PDB entry 1URQ | X-ray diffraction, 2.00 A resolution | chains B and D of the 4 polymer chains in the assembly

Chain B:
Protein: Syntaxin 1A
Organism: Rattus norvegicus
Notes: fragment: t-snare coiled-coil homology, residues 188-259
Reference sequence: P32851 (ST1A_RAT); residues 188-259 here = UniProt positions 188-259
Amino-acid sequence (75 residues; row label = number of the first residue in the row):
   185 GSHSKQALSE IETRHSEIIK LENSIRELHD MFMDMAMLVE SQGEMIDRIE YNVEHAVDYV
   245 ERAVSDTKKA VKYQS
Not modelled in the structure: 185-195
Curated features (UniProtKB/Swiss-Prot):
  - site: Lys-253, Ala-254 (Microbial infection: Cleavage)
  - modified residue: Ser-188 (Phosphoserine)
  - cross-link (Glycyl lysine isopeptide (Lys-Gly)): Lys-252 (interchain with G-Cter in SUMO), Lys-253 (interchain with G-Cter in SUMO), Lys-256 (interchain with G-Cter in SUMO)

Chain D:
Protein: Synaptosomal-associated protein 25
Organism: Rattus norvegicus
Notes: fragment: t-snare coiled-coil homology 2, residues 141-203
Reference sequence: P13795 (SN25_HUMAN); residues 141-203 here correspond to UniProt positions 79-141 (UniProt number = residue number - 62)
Amino-acid sequence (69 residues; numbered 135 to 203; the number before each row is that of its first residue):
   135 GSHMASRENE MDENLEQVSG IIGNLRHMAL DMGNEIDTQN RQIDRIMEKA DSNKTRIDEA
   195 NQRATKMLG
Not modelled in the structure: 135-137, 200-203

How chain B and chain D interact:
Contacting residue pairs - 5 pairs, chain B then chain D:
  Leu-205(B) with Leu-149(D), hydrophobic
  Ile-209(B) with Val-152(D), hydrophobic
  Phe-216(B) with Leu-159(D); Met-166(D), hydrophobic
  Met-219(B) with Ile-170(D), hydrophobic
Also at the interface, not in a pair above, chain B (7 interface residues in all): Ile-202, Leu-212, Val-244
Also at the interface, not in a pair above, chain D (7 interface residues in all): Ile-156, Ile-191

In short:
The chain B/chain D interface involves 7 residues from each chain.
Here chain B is Syntaxin 1A and chain D is Synaptosomal-associated protein 25, both from Rattus norvegicus.
Entry 1URQ (Crystal structure of neuronal Q-SNAREs in complex with R-SNARE motif of Tomosyn) was determined by
X-ray diffraction.
